PDB entry 8PJ9 | electron microscopy, 3.24 A resolution | chains A and E of the 6 polymer chains in the assembly

== Chain A ==
Protein: CRISPR-associated endonuclease Cas9
From: Streptococcus thermophilus DGCC 7710
Notes: EC 3.1.-.-
Reference sequence: G3ECR1 (CAS9_STRTR); residues 1-1388 here correspond to UniProt positions 22-1409 (UniProt number = residue number + 21)
Amino-acid sequence (1397 residues; each row starts with the number of its first residue):
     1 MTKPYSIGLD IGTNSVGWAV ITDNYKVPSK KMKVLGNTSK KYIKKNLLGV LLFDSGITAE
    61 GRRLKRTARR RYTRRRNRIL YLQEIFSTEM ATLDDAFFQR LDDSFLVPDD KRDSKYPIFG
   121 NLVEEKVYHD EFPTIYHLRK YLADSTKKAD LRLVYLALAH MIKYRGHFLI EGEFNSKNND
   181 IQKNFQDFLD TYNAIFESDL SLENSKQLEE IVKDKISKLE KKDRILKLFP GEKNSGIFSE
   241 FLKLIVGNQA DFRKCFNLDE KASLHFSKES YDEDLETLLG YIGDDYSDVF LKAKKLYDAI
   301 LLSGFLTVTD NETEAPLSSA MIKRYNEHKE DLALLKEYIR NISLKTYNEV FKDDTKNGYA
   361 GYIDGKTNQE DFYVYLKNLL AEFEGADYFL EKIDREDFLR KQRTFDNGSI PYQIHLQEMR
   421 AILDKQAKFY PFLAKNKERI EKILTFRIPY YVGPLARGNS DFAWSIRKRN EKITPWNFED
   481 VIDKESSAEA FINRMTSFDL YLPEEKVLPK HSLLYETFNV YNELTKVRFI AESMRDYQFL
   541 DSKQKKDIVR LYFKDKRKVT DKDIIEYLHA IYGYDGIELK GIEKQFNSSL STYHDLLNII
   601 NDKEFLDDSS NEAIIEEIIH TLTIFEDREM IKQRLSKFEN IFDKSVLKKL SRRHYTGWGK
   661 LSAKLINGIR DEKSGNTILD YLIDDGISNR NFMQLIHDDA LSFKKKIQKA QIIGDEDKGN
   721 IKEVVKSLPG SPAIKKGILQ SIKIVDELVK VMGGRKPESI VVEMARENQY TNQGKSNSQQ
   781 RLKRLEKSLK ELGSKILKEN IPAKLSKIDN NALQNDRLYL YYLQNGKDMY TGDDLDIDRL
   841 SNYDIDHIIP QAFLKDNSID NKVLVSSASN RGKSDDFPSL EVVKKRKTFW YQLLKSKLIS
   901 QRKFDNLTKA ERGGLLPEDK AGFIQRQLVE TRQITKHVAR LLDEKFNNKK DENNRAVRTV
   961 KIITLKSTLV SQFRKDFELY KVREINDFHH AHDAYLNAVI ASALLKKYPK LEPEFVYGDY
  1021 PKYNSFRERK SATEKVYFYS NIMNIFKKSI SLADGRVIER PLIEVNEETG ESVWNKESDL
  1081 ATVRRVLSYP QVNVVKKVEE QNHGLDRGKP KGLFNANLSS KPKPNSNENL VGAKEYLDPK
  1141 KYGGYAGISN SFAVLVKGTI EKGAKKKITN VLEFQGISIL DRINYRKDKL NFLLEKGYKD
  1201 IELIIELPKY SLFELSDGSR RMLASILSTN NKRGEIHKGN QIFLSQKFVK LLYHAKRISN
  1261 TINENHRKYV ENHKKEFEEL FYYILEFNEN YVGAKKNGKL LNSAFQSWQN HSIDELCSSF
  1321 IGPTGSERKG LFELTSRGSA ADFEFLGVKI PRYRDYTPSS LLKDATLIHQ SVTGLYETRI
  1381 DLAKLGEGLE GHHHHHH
Disordered / not traced: 1-2, 176-307, 766-934, 1019-1039, 1050-1059, 1386-1397
Construct notes: expression tag (1389-1397)

== Chain E ==
Molecule: DNA oligoduplex, target strand, chains D, E
Sequence (32 nucleotides; each row starts with the number of its first residue; numbers below 1 keep their minus sign (DG-11 is residue -11)):
   -11 GCTGACTCAC CATGTCCTCT TCCTCTTTAG CG
Disordered / not traced: -11 to 2

== Interface between chain A and chain E ==
Residue-residue contacts - 29 pairs, chain A then chain E:
  Leu169(A) - DC5(E)  sugar contact
  Leu169(A) - DT6(E)  sugar contact
  Tyr450(A) - DC7(E)  base contact
  Phe491(A) - DT8(E)  sugar contact
  Ile492(A) - DT8(E)  phosphate contact
  Ile492(A) - DT9(E)  sugar contact
  Met495(A) - DT8(E)  base contact
  Met495(A) - DT9(E)  sugar contact
  Met495(A) - DC10(E)  sugar contact
  Ser497(A) - DC10(E)  phosphate contact
  Ser497(A) - DC11(E)  phosphate contact
  Lys526(A) - DG18(E)  hydrogen bond to the phosphate
  Lys526(A) - DC19(E)  salt bridge to the phosphate
  Gly581(A) - DA17(E)  phosphate contact
  Gly581(A) - DG18(E)  phosphate contact
  His654(A) - DT8(E)  salt bridge to the phosphate
  Thr656(A) - DT9(E)  hydrogen bond to the phosphate
  Gly657(A) - DT9(E)  hydrogen bond to the phosphate
  Trp658(A) - DT9(E)  sugar contact
  Trp658(A) - DC10(E)  phosphate contact
  Met693(A) - DG18(E)  base contact
  Met693(A) - DC19(E)  sugar contact
  Gln694(A) - DC19(E)  hydrogen bond to the phosphate
  Gln694(A) - DG20(E)  hydrogen bond to the phosphate
  His697(A) - DG20(E)  sugar contact
  Pro729(A) - DC11(E)  phosphate contact
  Pro729(A) - DT12(E)  sugar contact
  Lys936(A) - DT12(E)  phosphate contact
  Lys936(A) - DC13(E)  salt bridge to the phosphate
Also at the interface, not in a pair above, chain A (21 interface residues in all): Thr496, Asn587, Glu626, Asn691

== Overview ==
Chain A and chain E form an interface of 21 and 13 residues respectively; the contacts include 5 hydrogen
bonds and 3 salt bridges. Polar pairs include Lys526(A)-DG18(E), Thr656(A)-DT9(E) and Gly657(A)-DT9(E).
Here chain A is CRISPR-associated endonuclease Cas9 (Streptococcus thermophilus DGCC 7710) and chain E is DNA
oligoduplex, target strand, chains D, E. Entry 8PJ9 (Cas9 bound to cognate DNA, Streptococcus thermophilus
DGCC 7710 CRISPR3 system) was determined by electron microscopy.
